Entry 9ERI (electron microscopy, 3.30 A resolution); this record covers chains B and C of the 6 polymer chains in the assembly.

== Chain B ==
Protein: Na(+)-translocating ferredoxin:NAD(+) oxidoreductase complex subunit B
Source organism: Acetobacterium woodii DSM 1030
Notes: EC 7.2.1.2
UniProtKB: H6LC27 (RNFB_ACEWD); numbering as in UniProt (aligned over 1-333)
Sequence (333 residues; each row starts with the number of its first residue):
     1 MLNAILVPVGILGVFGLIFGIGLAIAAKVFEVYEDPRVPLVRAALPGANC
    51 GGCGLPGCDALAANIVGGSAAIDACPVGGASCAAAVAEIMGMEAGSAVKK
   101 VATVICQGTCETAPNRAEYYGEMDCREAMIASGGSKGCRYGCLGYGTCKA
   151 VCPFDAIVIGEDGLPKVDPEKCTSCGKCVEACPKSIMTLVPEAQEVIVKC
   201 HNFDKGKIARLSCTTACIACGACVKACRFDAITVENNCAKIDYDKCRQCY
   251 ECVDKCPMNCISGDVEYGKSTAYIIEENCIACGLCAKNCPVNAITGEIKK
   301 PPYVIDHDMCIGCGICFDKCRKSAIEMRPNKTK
Swiss-Prot annotation at these positions:
  - region: Met-1 to Ala-27 (Hydrophobic)
  - binding site ([4Fe-4S] cluster): Cys-50, Cys-53, Cys-58, Cys-75, Cys-138, Cys-142, Cys-148, Cys-152, Cys-172, Cys-175, Cys-178, Cys-182, Cys-217, Cys-220, Cys-223, Cys-227, Cys-246, Cys-249, Cys-252, Cys-256 and 8 more in UniProt
Ion coordination: 4Fe-4S cluster Fe site 1: Cys-50, Cys-53, Cys-58, Cys-75; 4Fe-4S cluster Fe site 2: Cys-106, Cys-138, Cys-200, Cys-213; 4Fe-4S cluster Fe site 3: Cys-125, Cys-142, Cys-148, Cys-182; 4Fe-4S cluster Fe site 4: Cys-152, Cys-172, Cys-175, Cys-178; 4Fe-4S cluster Fe site 5: Cys-217, Cys-220, Cys-223, Cys-256, Cys-260; 4Fe-4S cluster Fe site 6: Cys-227, Cys-246, Cys-249, Cys-252; 4Fe-4S cluster Fe site 7: Cys-279, Cys-282, Cys-320; 4Fe-4S cluster Fe site 8: Cys-289, Cys-313
Small-molecule neighbours:
  - 4Fe-4S cluster (SF4), molecule 1: Leu-45, Pro-46, Gly-47, Ala-48, Asn-49, Cys-50, Cys-53, Gly-57, Cys-58, Leu-61, Cys-75, Pro-76, Val-77
  - 4Fe-4S cluster (SF4), molecule 2: Ala-102, Cys-152, Pro-153, Phe-154, Ala-156, Ile-157, Val-167, Lys-171, Cys-172, Thr-173, Ser-174, Cys-175, Gly-176, Lys-177, Cys-178, Leu-189
  - 4Fe-4S cluster (SF4), molecule 3: Cys-106, Gln-107, Gly-108, Ala-113, Lys-136, Cys-138, Tyr-140, Gly-141, Lys-199, Cys-200, His-201, Asn-202, Ser-212, Cys-213, Thr-215, Ala-216
  - 4Fe-4S cluster (SF4), molecule 4: Cys-125, Cys-142, Leu-143, Gly-144, Tyr-145, Gly-146, Thr-147, Cys-148, Pro-165, Cys-182, Pro-183, Lys-184, Ile-186, Met-187
  - 4Fe-4S cluster (SF4), molecule 5: Val-196, Cys-227, Phe-229, Ala-231, Ile-232, Ile-241, Cys-246, Arg-247, Gln-248, Cys-249, Tyr-250, Glu-251, Cys-252
  - 4Fe-4S cluster (SF4), molecule 6: Val-198, Cys-217, Ile-218, Ala-219, Cys-220, Gly-221, Ala-222, Cys-223, Val-234, Ala-239, Lys-255, Cys-256, Pro-257, Met-258, Cys-260, Ile-261
  - 4Fe-4S cluster (SF4), molecule 7: Ile-274, Cys-279, Cys-282, Gly-283, Leu-284, Cys-285, Tyr-303, Lys-319, Cys-320, Arg-321
  - 4Fe-4S cluster (SF4), molecule 8: Cys-289, Pro-290, Cys-310, Ile-311, Cys-313, Ile-315, Cys-316

== Chain C ==
Protein: Na(+)-translocating ferredoxin:NAD(+) oxidoreductase complex subunit C
Source organism: Acetobacterium woodii DSM 1030
Notes: EC 7.2.1.2
UniProtKB: H6LC32 (RNFC_ACEWD); numbering as in UniProt (aligned over 1-443)
Sequence (443 residues; numbered 1 to 443; the number before each row is that of its first residue):
     1 MNVKHGTFKGGIHPPYRKESTAEVPLGFGKKPEMVIIPMSLHIGAPCTPI
    51 VKKGDTVFLGQRVGEPNGFVSVPVHASVSGKVIAVEERPHASGDRVMSVV
   101 IESDGLDTIDPSIKPYGTLEDMDADAIKKMVLNAGIVGLGGATFPTHVKL
   151 AIPPDKKVDCVVLNGAECEPYLTADHHLMTSQAEKVVMGLKLAMKSVGVE
   201 KGFIGVEDNKTDAIEALVKAIGNDSRLEVYSLHTKYPQGAEKQLIAAITG
   251 REVPSGALPADAGVVVMNVGTAAQIAESMITGLPLYKRYLTCTGDAIKNP
   301 QTIEIRIGVPFQSVIDQCGGFSSEPGKVISGGPMMGVTQFVTDIPVMKGT
   351 SGILCLTKESAKIATPSNCIHCGKCVGVCPIHLQPLNIAEYSQRNMWDKC
   401 ESNNAMDCIECGSCSYICPAKRTLVSSIRVAKREIIAQRRKGN
Swiss-Prot annotation at these positions:
  - binding site ([4Fe-4S] cluster): Cys-369, Cys-372, Cys-375, Cys-379, Cys-408, Cys-411, Cys-414, Cys-418
Ion coordination: 4Fe-4S cluster Fe site 1: Cys-369, Cys-372, Cys-375, Cys-418; 4Fe-4S cluster Fe site 2: Cys-379, Cys-408, Cys-411, Cys-414
Small-molecule neighbours:
  - FMN (flavin mononucleotide): Gly-138, Leu-139, Gly-140, Lys-149, Asn-164, Ala-166, Glu-167, Cys-168, Glu-169, Tyr-236, Pro-237, Gly-239, Ala-240, Glu-241, Val-266, Met-267, Asn-268, Thr-271, Met-335, Ile-409, Cys-411
  - NAD (nicotinamide-adenine-dinucleotide): Gly-140, Gly-141, Ala-142, Phe-144, Lys-149, Glu-169, Leu-172, Glu-241, Leu-258, Pro-259, Met-335, Ser-351
  - 4Fe-4S cluster (SF4), molecule 1: Cys-369, Ile-370, His-371, Cys-372, Gly-373, Lys-374, Cys-375, Leu-386, Cys-418, Pro-419, Ala-420, Arg-422, Leu-424
  - 4Fe-4S cluster (SF4), molecule 2: Cys-379, Pro-380, Ile-381, Pro-385, Cys-408, Ile-409, Glu-410, Cys-411, Gly-412, Ser-413, Cys-414, Val-425, Ile-428

== How chain B and chain C interact ==
Contacting residue pairs - 23 pairs, chain B then chain C:
  Arg-116(B) / Gly-93(C)
  Arg-116(B) / Phe-340(C)
  Ala-117(B) / Phe-340(C)  hydrophobic
  Tyr-120(B) / Ile-363(C)
  Tyr-120(B) / Ala-364(C)  hydrogen bond (side chain-backbone)
  Tyr-120(B) / Pro-366(C)
  Glu-122(B) / Thr-423(C)
  Arg-126(B) / Asn-395(C)  hydrogen bond
  Arg-126(B) / Trp-397(C)
  Arg-126(B) / Glu-434(C)  salt bridge
  Glu-127(B) / Ser-426(C)  hydrogen bond
  Glu-127(B) / Ser-427(C)  hydrogen bond
  Ile-130(B) / Ser-426(C)
  Ile-130(B) / Arg-429(C)
  Ile-130(B) / Val-430(C)
  Ser-132(B) / Ser-92(C)
  Ser-132(B) / Thr-338(C)
  Ser-132(B) / Phe-340(C)
  Gly-134(B) / Phe-340(C)
  Arg-139(B) / Gly-93(C)
  Arg-139(B) / Phe-340(C)
  Asp-204(B) / Glu-87(C)
  Ile-208(B) / Arg-95(C)
Also at the interface, not in a pair above, chain B (15 interface residues in all): Met-129, Val-151, Glu-180
Also at the interface, not in a pair above, chain C (22 interface residues in all): Asp-94, Gln-393, Lys-421, Arg-433, Lys-441

== Summary ==
15 residues of chain B and 22 residues of chain C are in contact; the contacts include 4 hydrogen bonds and 1
salt bridge. Polar pairs include Arg-126(B)/Glu-434(C), Tyr-120(B)/Ala-364(C) and Arg-126(B)/Asn-395(C). Bound
to chain B: 8 copies of 4Fe-4S cluster.
Chain B is Na(+)-translocating ferredoxin:NAD(+) oxidoreductase complex subunit B and chain C is
Na(+)-translocating ferredoxin:NAD(+) oxidoreductase complex subunit C, both from Acetobacterium woodii DSM
1030; the structure, Cryo-EM structure of sodium pumping Rnf complex from Acetobacterium woodii bound to NADH,
was determined by electron microscopy (same publication as 9ERJ, 9ERK and 9ERL).
